PDB entry 8F86 | electron microscopy, 3.10 A resolution | chains C and I of the 11 polymer chains in the assembly

# Chain C
Protein: Histone H2A type 1
From: Xenopus laevis
UniProt: P06897 (H2A1_XENLA); residues 1-129 here correspond to UniProt positions 2-130 (UniProt number = residue number + 1)
Sequence (129 residues; each row starts with the number of its first residue):
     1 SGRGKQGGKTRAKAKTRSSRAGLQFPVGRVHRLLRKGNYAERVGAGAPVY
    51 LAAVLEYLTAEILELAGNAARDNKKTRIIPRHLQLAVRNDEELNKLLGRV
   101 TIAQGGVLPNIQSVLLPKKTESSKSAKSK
Not modelled in the structure: 1-10, 123-129
Differences from the reference sequence: conflict Arg99 (Gly100 in P06897), Ser123 (Ala124 in P06897)
UniProt features mapped onto this chain:
  - modified residue: Ser1 (N-acetylserine), Lys5 (N6-(2-hydroxyisobutyryl)lysine), Lys9 (N6-(2-hydroxyisobutyryl)lysine), Lys36 (N6-(2-hydroxyisobutyryl)lysine), Lys74 (N6-(2-hydroxyisobutyryl)lysine), Lys75 (N6-(2-hydroxyisobutyryl)lysine), Lys95 (N6-(2-hydroxyisobutyryl)lysine), Gln104 (N5-methylglutamine), Lys118 (N6-(2-hydroxyisobutyryl)lysine)
  - cross-link (Glycyl lysine isopeptide (Lys-Gly)): Lys13 (interchain with G-Cter in ubiquitin), Lys15 (interchain with G-Cter in ubiquitin), Lys119 (interchain with G-Cter in ubiquitin)

# Chain I
Molecule: 185-nt DNA strand
From: synthetic construct
Sequence (185 nucleotides; numbered -92 to 92; the number before each row is that of its first residue; numbers below 1 keep their minus sign (DA-92 is residue -92)):
   -92 ATCGCTGTTCAATACATGCACAGGATGTATATATCTGACACGTGCCTGGA
   -42 GACTAGGGAGTAATCCCCTTGGCGGTTAAAACGCGGGGGACAGCGCGTAC
     8 GTGCGTTTAAGCGGTGCTAGAGCTGTCTACGACCAATTGAGCGGCCTCGG
    58 CACCGGGATTCTCCAGGGCGGCCGCGTATAGGGAT
Not modelled in the structure: -92 to -76, 73-92

# Chain C / chain I interface
Pairs across the interface - 13 pairs, chain C then chain I:
  Arg11(C) with DG-44(I), base contact; DA-43(I), hydrogen bond to the base; DG-42(I), hydrogen bond to the sugar
  Ala14(C) with DA-43(I), sugar contact
  Lys15(C) with DA-43(I), phosphate contact; DG-42(I), phosphate contact
  Thr16(C) with DA-43(I), hydrogen bond to the phosphate
  Arg17(C) with DA-43(I), salt bridge to the phosphate
  Arg20(C) with DG-42(I), salt bridge to the phosphate
  Arg29(C) with DG-44(I), phosphate contact
  Arg32(C) with DG-44(I), salt bridge to the phosphate
  Arg42(C) with DG-35(I), sugar contact
  Arg77(C) with DC-54(I), sugar contact
Also at the interface, not in a pair above, chain C (13 interface residues in all): Ala12, Lys13, Gly28
Also at the interface, not in a pair above, chain I (7 interface residues in all): DG-45, DA-41

# In short
Chain C and chain I form an interface of 13 and 7 residues respectively; the contacts include 3 hydrogen bonds
and 3 salt bridges. Polar pairs include Arg11(C)-DA-43(I), Arg11(C)-DG-42(I) and Thr16(C)-DA-43(I).
Here chain C is Histone H2A type 1 (Xenopus laevis) and chain I is a 185-nt DNA strand (synthetic construct).
Entry 8F86 (SIRT6 bound to an H3K9Ac nucleosome) was determined by electron microscopy.
